5KHD - chains R and A; structure by X-ray diffraction, 1.75 A resolution.

# Chain R (and A)
Name: DNA-binding protein
Organism: Streptomyces venezuelae
Notes: chain A of this document is another copy of the same molecule, construct and numbering; everything in this record applies to it too
Reference sequence: F2RCL8 (F2RCL8_STRVP); residue numbers follow UniProt; this construct covers 80-166
Amino-acid sequence (91 residues; numbered 76 to 166; the number before each row is that of its first residue):
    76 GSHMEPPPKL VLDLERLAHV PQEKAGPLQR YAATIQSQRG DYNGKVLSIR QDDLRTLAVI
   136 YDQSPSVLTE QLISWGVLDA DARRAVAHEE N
Unresolved in the structure: 76-82, 156-166 (chain A: 76-83, 156-166)
Construct notes: expression tag (76-79)
Small-molecule neighbours:
  - c-di-GMP (C2E; 9,9'-[(2R,3R,3aS,5S,7aR,9R,10R,10aS,12S,14aR)-3,5,10,12-tetrahydroxy-5,12-dioxidooctahydro-2H,7H-difuro[3,2-d:3',2'-j][1,3,7,9,2,8]tetraoxadiphosphacyclododecine-2,9-diyl]bis(2-amino-1,9-dihydro-6H-purin-6-one)), molecule 1: Lys84, Arg114, Ser123, Ile124, Arg125, Gln126, Asp127
  - c-di-GMP (C2E), molecule 2: Lys84, Arg114, Asp116, Asn118, Val121, Leu122, Ser123
  - c-di-GMP (C2E), molecule 3: Tyr106, Ile110, Gln113, Arg114, Ser123, Ile124, Arg125, Asp128
  - c-di-GMP (C2E), molecule 4: Arg114, Gly115, Asp116, Asn118
Reported in the primary citation:
  - binding site for c-di-GMP: Arg114, Asp116, Arg125, Asp128
  - self-association interface (contacts with another copy of this molecule); pairs are residue here / residue on that copy: Arg125-Arg125 (pi stacking)
  - mutagenesis - R114D/D116R, R114D/D116R/R125D/D128R, R125D/D128R: abolished binding to c-di-GMP

# How chain R and chain A interact
Contacting residue pairs (1):
  Arg125(R) - Arg125(A)

# Summary
The chain R/chain A interface involves 1 residues from each chain. Ligands of chain R: 4 copies of c-di-GMP.
The paper reports a binding site for c-di-GMP at Arg114(R), Asp116(R) and Arg125(R) among others; R114D/D116R,
R114D/D116R/R125D/D128R and R125D/D128R of chain R abolish binding to c-di-GMP.
Both chains are DNA-binding protein (Streptomyces venezuelae). Entry 5KHD (Structure of 1.75 A BldD
C-domain-c-di-GMP complex) was determined by X-ray diffraction, deposited together with 4OAY, 4OAZ and 4OB4.
